5YV8 - chain A; structure by X-ray diffraction, 1.93 A resolution.

[Chain A]
Protein: Calcium/calmodulin-dependent protein kinase kinase 2
Source organism: Homo sapiens
Notes: EC 2.7.11.17
Reference sequence: Q96RR4 (KKCC2_HUMAN); residue numbers follow UniProt; this construct covers 158-448
Sequence (298 residues; each row starts with the number of its first residue):
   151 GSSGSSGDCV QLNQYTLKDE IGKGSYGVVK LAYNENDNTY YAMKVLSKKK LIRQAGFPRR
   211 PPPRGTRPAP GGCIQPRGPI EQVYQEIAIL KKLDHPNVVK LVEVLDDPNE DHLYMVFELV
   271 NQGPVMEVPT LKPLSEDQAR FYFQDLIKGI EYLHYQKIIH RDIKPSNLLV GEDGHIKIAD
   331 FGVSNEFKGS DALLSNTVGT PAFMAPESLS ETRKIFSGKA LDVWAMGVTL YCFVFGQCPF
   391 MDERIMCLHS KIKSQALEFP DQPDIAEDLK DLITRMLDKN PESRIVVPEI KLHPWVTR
Disordered / not traced: 151-159, 200-228
Sequence notes: expression tag (151-157)
Modified / non-standard residues: Cys397 (S-(dimethylarsenic)cysteine; CAS)
Small-molecule neighbours: 91L (1-amino-4-hydroxy-9,10-dioxo-9,10-dihydroanthracene-2-carboxylic acid): Ile171, Gly172, Tyr176, Val179, Ala192, Lys194, Val249, Phe267, Glu268, Leu269, Val270, Gly273, Leu319, Ala329, Asp330
Swiss-Prot annotation at these positions:
  - region: Gln204 to Pro226 (RP domain)
  - active site: Asp312 (Proton acceptor)
  - binding site (ATP): Ile171 to Val179, Lys194

[Summary]
Ligands of chain A: compound 91L. UniProt lists active-site residue Asp312 and 10 ATP-binding residues.
Chain A is Calcium/calmodulin-dependent protein kinase kinase 2 (Homo sapiens); the structure, Structure of
CaMKK2 in complex with CKI-002, was determined by X-ray diffraction, deposited together with 5YV9, 5YVA, 5YVB
and 5YVC.
